Entry 7POK (X-ray diffraction, 1.80 A resolution); this record covers chains A and B of the 4 polymer chains in the assembly.

# Chain A (and B)
Name: LD15650p
From: Drosophila melanogaster
Notes: chain B of this document is another copy of the same molecule, construct and numbering; everything in this record applies to it too
UniProtKB: Q95RQ8 (Q95RQ8_DROME); numbering as in UniProt (aligned over 1-109)
Amino-acid sequence (119 residues; row label = number of the first residue in the row; numbers below 1 keep their minus sign (Ser-6 is residue -6)):
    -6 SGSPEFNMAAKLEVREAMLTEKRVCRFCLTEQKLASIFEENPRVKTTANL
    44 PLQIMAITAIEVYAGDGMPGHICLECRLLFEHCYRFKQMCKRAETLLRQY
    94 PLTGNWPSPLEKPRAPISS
Not modelled in the structure: -6 to 14 (chain B: -6 to 10, 34-39, 110-112)
Differences from the reference sequence: expression tag (-6 to 0, 110-112)
Ion coordination: Zn2+: Cys18, Cys21, Cys66, Cys69

# Interface between chain A and chain B
Residue-residue contacts - 5 pairs, chain A then chain B:
  Ala52(A) - Ala52(B)  hydrophobic
  Gln92(A) - Arg91(B)  hydrogen bond (side chain-backbone)
  Gln92(A) - Leu95(B)
  Leu95(A) - Gln92(B)
  Leu95(A) - Thr96(B)
Also at the interface, not in a pair above, chain A (4 interface residues in all): Arg91
Also at the interface, not in a pair above, chain B (7 interface residues in all): Thr51, Thr88

# Overview
Chain A and chain B form an interface of 4 and 7 residues respectively; the contacts include 1 hydrogen bond.
Its one hydrogen-bonded contact is Gln92(A)-Arg91(B). Cys18(A), Cys21(A), Cys66(A) and Cys69(A) coordinate
Zn2+.
Both chains are LD15650p (Drosophila melanogaster). Entry 7POK (Crystal structure of ZAD-domain of Pita
protein from D.melanogaster) was determined by X-ray diffraction together with 7PO9 and 7POH from the same
study.
